PDB entry 9GU3 | electron microscopy, 2.64 A resolution | chains A and E of the 9 polymer chains in the assembly

[Chain A]
Name: Acetylcholine receptor subunit alpha
Source organism: Homo sapiens
Reference sequence: P02708 (ACHA_HUMAN); residues 1-437 here correspond to UniProt positions 21-457 (UniProt number = residue number + 20)
Amino-acid sequence (437 residues; numbered 1 to 437; the number before each row is that of its first residue):
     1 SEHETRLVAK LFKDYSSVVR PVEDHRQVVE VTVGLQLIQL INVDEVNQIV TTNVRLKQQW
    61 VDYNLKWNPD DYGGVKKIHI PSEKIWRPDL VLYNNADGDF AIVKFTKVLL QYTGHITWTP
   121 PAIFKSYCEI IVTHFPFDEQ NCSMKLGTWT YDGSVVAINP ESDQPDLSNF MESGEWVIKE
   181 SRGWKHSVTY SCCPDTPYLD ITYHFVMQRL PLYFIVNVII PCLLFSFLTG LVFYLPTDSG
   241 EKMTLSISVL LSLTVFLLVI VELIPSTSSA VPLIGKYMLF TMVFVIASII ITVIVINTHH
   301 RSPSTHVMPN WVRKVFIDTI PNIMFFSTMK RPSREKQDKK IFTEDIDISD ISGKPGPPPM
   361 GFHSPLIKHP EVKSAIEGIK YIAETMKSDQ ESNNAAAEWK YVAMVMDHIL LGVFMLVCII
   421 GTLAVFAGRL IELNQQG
Disordered / not traced: 298-401, 427-437
Curated features (UniProtKB/Swiss-Prot):
  - glycosylation: Asn141 (N-linked (GlcNAc...) asparagine)
Disulfide bonds: Cys128-Cys142, Cys192-Cys193
Glycans and other covalent adducts: glycan linked to Asn141
Small-molecule neighbours: acetylcholine (ACH): Tyr93, Thr148, Trp149, Thr150, Tyr190, Cys192, Cys193, Tyr198

[Chain E]
Name: Acetylcholine receptor subunit epsilon, Green fluorescent protein
Source organism: Homo sapiens
Notes: engineered mutation(s): EGFP insertion between residues R344 and A345 in the M3-M4 intracellular loop
Reference sequence: chimeric construct of Q04844, P42212: residues 1-308 from Q04844 (ACHE_HUMAN) positions 21-364 (UniProt number = residue number + 20); residues 308-317 from P42212 positions 2-238 (offset varies); residues 317-473 from Q04844 (ACHE_HUMAN) positions 362-493 (UniProt number = residue number + 20)
Amino-acid sequence (721 residues; row label = number of the first residue in the row; note: 123 numbers in that range are skipped by the numbering (no residue carries them; nothing is unmodelled there); a row labelled like 307A-307Z holds insertion residues (307A, then the next letters in order)):
     1 KNEELRLYHH LFNNYDPGSR PVREPEDTVT ISLKVTLTNL ISLNEKEETL TTSVWIGIDW
    61 QDYRLNYSKD DFGGIETLRV PSELVWLPEI VLENNIDGQF GVAYDANVLV YEGGSVTWLP
   121 PAIYRSVCAV EVTYFPFDWQ NCSLIFRSQT YNAEEVEFTF AVDNDGKTIN KIDIDTEAYT
   181 ENGEWAIDFC PGVIRRHHGG ATDGPGETDV IYSLIIRRKP LFYVINIIVP CVLISGLVLL
   241 AYFLPAQAGG QKCTVSINVL LAQTVFLFLI AQKIPETSLS VPLLGRFLIF VMVVATLIVM
   301 NCVIVLN
307A-307Z VSQRTPTTHAMSPRLRHVLLELLPRL
308A-308Z LGSPPPPEAPRAPPVATMVSKGEELF
309A-309Z TGVVPILVELDGDVNGHKFSVSGEGE
310A-310Z GDATYGKLTLKFICTTGKLPVPWPTL
311A-311Z VTTLTYGVQCFSRYPDHMKQHDFFKS
312A-312Z AMPEGYVQERTIFFKDDGNYKTRAEV
313A-313Z KFEGDTLVNRIELKGIDFKEDGNILG
314A-314Z HKLEYNYNSHNVYIMADKQKNGIKVN
315A-315Z FKIRHNIEDGSVQLADHYQQNTPIGD
316A-316Z GPVLLPDNHYLSTQSALSKDPNEKRD
317A-317Z HMVLLEFVTAAGITLGMDELYKAPRA
318A-318Z ASPPRRASSVGLLLRAEELILKKPRS
319A-319Z ELVFEGQRHRQGTWTAAFCQSLGAAA
320A-320Z PEVRCCVDAVNFVAESTRDQEATGEE
321A-321G VSDWVRM
   431 GNALDNICFW AALVLFSVGS SLIFLGAYFN RVPDLPYAPC IQP
Disordered / not traced: 307A-307Z, 308A-308Z, 309A-309Z, 310A-310Z, 311A-311Z, 312A-312Z, 313A-313Z, 314A-314Z, 315A-315Z, 316A-316Z, 317A-317Z, 318A-318Z, 319A-319Z, 320A-320Z, 321A-321G
Differences from the reference sequence: linker (308L-308S); conflict Leu311D (Phe64 in P42212), Thr311E (Ser65 in P42212), Leu317O (His231 in P42212)
Curated features (UniProtKB/Swiss-Prot):
  - glycosylation (N-linked (GlcNAc...) asparagine): Asn66, Asn141
  - modified residue: Tyr311F (Z: -2,3-didehydrotyrosine)
Disulfide bonds: Cys128-Cys142, Cys190-Cys470
Glycans and other covalent adducts: N-acetylglucosamine (NAG) linked to Asn66, Asn141
Small-molecule neighbours: acetylcholine (ACH): Trp55, Leu109, Leu119
From the paper describing this entry:
  - mutagenesis - D163E/D173F, D173F, C190A, S280A: decreased expression

[Chain A / chain E interface]
Pairs across the interface - 69 pairs, chain A then chain E:
  Ser16(A) - Leu5(E)
  Val18(A) - Tyr8(E)  hydrophobic
  Val18(A) - Pro81(E)
  Val19(A) - Glu4(E)
  Val19(A) - Leu5(E)
  Arg20(A) - Asn2(E)  hydrogen bond (backbone-side chain)
  Arg20(A) - Glu4(E)  salt bridge
  Val22(A) - Asn2(E)
  Glu23(A) - Lys1(E)
  Glu23(A) - Asn2(E)
  His25(A) - Asn2(E)
  His25(A) - Glu3(E)
  His25(A) - Gly73(E)  hydrogen bond (side chain-backbone)
  His25(A) - Ile75(E)
  Arg26(A) - Gly73(E)  hydrogen bond (side chain-backbone)
  Asp89(A) - Tyr104(E)
  Asp89(A) - Asn107(E)
  Val91(A) - Tyr104(E)  hydrophobic
  Asn95(A) - Ser53(E)
  Asn95(A) - Ile123(E)
  Ala96(A) - Ile41(E)
  Ala96(A) - Ile123(E)
  Asp97(A) - Ile123(E)
  Phe100(A) - Ala103(E)  hydrophobic
  Phe100(A) - Pro121(E)  hydrophobic
  Phe100(A) - Ile123(E)  hydrophobic
  Ala101(A) - Tyr104(E)  hydrophobic
  Tyr127(A) - Thr180(E)
  Tyr127(A) - Glu181(E)
  Trp149(A) - Trp55(E)
  Trp149(A) - Ala106(E)
  Trp149(A) - Leu119(E)  hydrogen bond (side chain-backbone)
  Trp149(A) - Pro121(E)
  Thr150(A) - Arg79(E)  hydrogen bond (backbone-side chain)
  Thr150(A) - Asn107(E)  hydrogen bond
  Thr150(A) - Leu109(E)
  Tyr151(A) - Arg79(E)
  Tyr151(A) - Asn107(E)
  Asp152(A) - Arg79(E)  salt bridge
  Val155(A) - Arg79(E)
  Thr189(A) - Glu177(E)
  Tyr190(A) - Trp55(E)  hydrophobic
  Tyr190(A) - Asp175(E)
  Tyr190(A) - Glu177(E)
  Ser191(A) - Asp173(E)
  Ser191(A) - Asp175(E)  hydrogen bond (backbone-side chain)
  Cys192(A) - Leu119(E)  hydrophobic
  Met243(A) - Val255(E)  hydrophobic
  Ile247(A) - Asn258(E)
  Thr254(A) - Phe266(E)
  Leu257(A) - Asn226(E)
  Leu258(A) - Leu269(E)  hydrophobic
  Val261(A) - Asn226(E)
  Ile264(A) - Phe222(E)  hydrophobic
  Pro265(A) - Phe222(E)
  Ser266(A) - Glu184(E)  hydrogen bond
  Ser266(A) - Phe222(E)
  Ser266(A) - Tyr223(E)
  Thr267(A) - Gly183(E)
  Thr267(A) - Phe222(E)
  Ser268(A) - Gly183(E)  hydrogen bond (backbone-backbone)
  Ser268(A) - Lys219(E)  hydrogen bond (side chain-backbone)
  Ser268(A) - Pro220(E)
  Ser268(A) - Leu221(E)  hydrogen bond (side chain-backbone)
  Ser268(A) - Phe222(E)  hydrogen bond (side chain-backbone)
  Val293(A) - Leu240(E)
  Val293(A) - Phe243(E)  hydrophobic
  Ile296(A) - Pro245(E)
  Asn297(A) - Phe243(E)
Also at the interface, not in a pair above, chain A (45 interface residues in all): Asp24, Gly98, Lys145, Tyr198, Ser269, Ile286
Also at the interface, not in a pair above, chain E (52 interface residues in all): Lys34, Asn39, Gly74, Leu84, Pro120, Ala122, Arg125, Ala178, Pro230, Leu233, Leu244

[Summary]
Chain A and chain E form an interface of 45 and 52 residues respectively, with 12 hydrogen bonds and 2 salt
bridges. Among the polar pairs are Arg20(A)-Glu4(E), Asp152(A)-Arg79(E) and Arg20(A)-Asn2(E). Acetylcholine is
bound between chain A and chain E. The paper reports that D163E/D173F, D173F and C190A of chain E, among
others, reduce expression.
Chain A is Acetylcholine receptor subunit alpha and chain E is Acetylcholine receptor subunit epsilon, Green
fluorescent protein, both from Homo sapiens; the structure, Human adult muscle nAChR in desensitised state in
nanodisc with 1 mM acetylcholine, was determined by electron microscopy (same publication as 9GU0, 9GU1 and
9GU2).
